PDB entry 2PWM | X-ray diffraction, 1.90 A resolution | chains A and B

Chain A (and B):
Protein: Gag-Pol polyprotein
Source organism: Human immunodeficiency virus 1
Notes: fragment: N-Terminal Domain; chain B of this document is another copy of the same molecule, construct and numbering; everything in this record applies to it too
UniProt: P12497 (POL_HV1N5); residues 1-146 here correspond to UniProt positions 133-278 (UniProt number = residue number + 132)
Sequence (146 residues; numbered 1 to 146; the number before each row is that of its first residue):
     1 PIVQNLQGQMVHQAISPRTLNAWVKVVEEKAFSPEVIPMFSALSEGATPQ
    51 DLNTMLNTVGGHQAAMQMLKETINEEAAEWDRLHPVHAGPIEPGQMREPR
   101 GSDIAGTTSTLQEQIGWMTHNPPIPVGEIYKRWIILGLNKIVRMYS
Disordered / not traced: 146 (chain B: 88-95, 146)
Sequence notes: engineered mutation Glu-92 (Ala224 in P12497)
Curated features (UniProtKB/Swiss-Prot):
  - region: Asn-57 to Gln-95 (Interaction with human PPIA/CYPA and NUP153)
  - site: Gly-89, Pro-90 (Cis/trans isomerization of proline peptide bond)
  - modified residue: Ser-16 (Phosphoserine)
What the authors report for this chain:
  - conformationally variable residues: Ala-31 to Phe-32

Interface between chain A and chain B:
Residue-residue contacts - 37 pairs, chain A then chain B:
  Ile-2(A) with Ile-2(B)
  Gln-4(A) with Thr-119(B); His-120(B); Asn-121(B), hydrogen bond; Pro-122(B); Pro-123(B)
  Met-10(A) with Gln-4(B); Met-10(B), hydrophobic; Thr-119(B)
  Ser-16(A) with Glu-45(B), hydrogen bond
  Arg-18(A) with Ala-42(B)
  Thr-19(A) with Ala-42(B); Glu-45(B)
  Asn-21(A) with Pro-38(B)
  Ala-22(A) with Pro-38(B); Met-39(B); Ala-42(B), hydrophobic
  Lys-25(A) with Pro-38(B); Met-39(B)
  Glu-29(A) with Glu-29(B); Lys-30(B), salt bridge
  Lys-30(A) with Glu-29(B), salt bridge; Lys-30(B)
  Pro-38(A) with Lys-25(B)
  Met-39(A) with Ala-22(B); Lys-25(B)
  Ser-41(A) with Arg-18(B)
  Ala-42(A) with Arg-18(B); Thr-19(B); Ala-22(B), hydrophobic; Leu-43(B), hydrophobic
  Leu-43(A) with Ala-42(B), hydrophobic
  Glu-45(A) with Ser-16(B), hydrogen bond; Arg-18(B), salt bridge; Thr-19(B), hydrogen bond
  Asn-121(A) with Leu-6(B)
  Glu-128(A) with Arg-18(B), salt bridge
Other interface residues (no listed pair), chain A (23 interface residues in all): Gly-8, Val-26, Glu-35, Lys-131
Other interface residues (no listed pair), chain B (24 interface residues in all): Val-26, Ser-41, Glu-128

Overview:
23 residues of chain A and 24 residues of chain B are in contact, with 4 hydrogen bonds and 4 salt bridges.
Among the polar pairs are Glu-29(A)/Lys-30(B), Glu-45(A)/Arg-18(B) and Glu-128(A)/Arg-18(B). From the paper:
conformational variability at Ala-31(A).
Both chains are Gag-Pol polyprotein (Human immunodeficiency virus 1). Entry 2PWM (Crystal Structure of HIV-1
CA146 A92E real cell) was determined by X-ray diffraction, deposited together with 2PWO and 2PXR.
